3UK3 - chains A and D of the 4 polymer chains in the assembly; structure by X-ray diffraction, 2.10 A resolution.

Chain A:
Molecule: 20-nt DNA strand
Sequence (20 nucleotides; numbered 1 to 20; the number before each row is that of its first residue):
     1 TTTGCAGAAT CGATTCTGCA

Chain D:
Name: Zinc finger protein 217
From: Homo sapiens
Notes: fragment: Zinc fingers 6 and 7
UniProt: O75362 (ZN217_HUMAN); residues 469-523 here = UniProt positions 469-523
Sequence (57 residues; each row starts with the number of its first residue):
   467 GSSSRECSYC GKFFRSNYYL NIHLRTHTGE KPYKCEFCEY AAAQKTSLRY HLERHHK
Disordered / not traced: 467-469
Differences from the reference sequence: expression tag (467-468)
Bound ions: Zn2+ site 1: Cys-473, Cys-476, His-489, His-493; Zn2+ site 2: Cys-501, Cys-504, His-517, His-522

Interface between chain A and chain D:
Pairs across the interface (9; chain A residue first):
  DT3(A) / Ser-482(D)  base contact
  DT3(A) / Tyr-484(D)  phosphate contact
  DG4(A) / Arg-481(D)  hydrogen bond to the base
  DG4(A) / Tyr-484(D)  base contact
  DC5(A) / Lys-511(D)  salt bridge to the phosphate
  DA6(A) / Thr-512(D)  base contact
  DA6(A) / Arg-515(D)  salt bridge to the phosphate
  DG7(A) / Thr-512(D)  hydrogen bond to the base
  DA8(A) / Thr-512(D)  base contact

Summary:
The chain A/chain D interface involves 6 residues from each chain; the contacts include 2 hydrogen bonds and 2
salt bridges. Polar pairs include DG4(A)/Arg-481(D), DG7(A)/Thr-512(D) and DC5(A)/Lys-511(D). The Zn2+ site 1
is built by Cys-473(D), Cys-476(D), His-489(D) and His-493(D).
Here chain A is a 20-nt DNA strand and chain D is Zinc finger protein 217 (Homo sapiens). Entry 3UK3 (Crystal
structure of ZNF217 bound to DNA) was determined by X-ray diffraction.
